Entry 7THJ (electron microscopy, 3.80 A resolution); this record covers chains B and G of the 8 polymer chains in the assembly.

# Chain B
Protein: Replication factor C subunit 4
From: Saccharomyces cerevisiae
Reference sequence: P40339 (RFC4_YEAST); residues 1-323 here = UniProt positions 1-323
Chain sequence (323 residues; numbered 1 to 323; the number before each row is that of its first residue):
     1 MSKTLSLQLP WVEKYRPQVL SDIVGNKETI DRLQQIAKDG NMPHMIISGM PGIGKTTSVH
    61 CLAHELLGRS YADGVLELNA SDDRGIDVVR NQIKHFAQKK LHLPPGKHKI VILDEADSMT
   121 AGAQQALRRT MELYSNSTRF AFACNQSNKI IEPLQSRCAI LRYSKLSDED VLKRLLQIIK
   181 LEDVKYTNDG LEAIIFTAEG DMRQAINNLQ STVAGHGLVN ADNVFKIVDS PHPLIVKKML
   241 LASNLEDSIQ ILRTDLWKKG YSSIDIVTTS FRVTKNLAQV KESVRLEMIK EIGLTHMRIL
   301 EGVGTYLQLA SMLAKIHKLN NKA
Unresolved in the structure: 1-7, 323
Curated features (UniProtKB/Swiss-Prot):
  - binding site (ATP): Val12, Val24, Gly49 to Thr57, Asn145, Arg203
Bound ions: Mg2+: Thr56 (together with ATP-gamma-S)
Residues lining bound ligands:
  - ATP-gamma-S (AGS; phosphothiophosphoric acid-adenylate ester), molecule 1: Val12, Tyr15, Arg16, Pro17, Asp22, Ile23, Val24, Gly25, Pro51, Gly52, Ile53, Gly54, Lys55, Thr56, Thr57, Asn145, Leu166, Arg174, Met202, Arg203, Ile206
  - ATP-gamma-S (AGS), molecule 2: Arg128, Glu132, Pro153, Arg157

# Chain G
Protein: Proliferating cell nuclear antigen
From: Saccharomyces cerevisiae
Reference sequence: P15873 (PCNA_YEAST); numbering as in UniProt (aligned over 1-258)
Chain sequence (264 residues; each row starts with the number of its first residue; numbers below 1 keep their minus sign (Gly-5 is residue -5)):
    -5 GPHMASMLEA KFEEASLFKR IIDGFKDCVQ LVNFQCKEDG IIAQAVDDSR VLLVSLEIGV
    55 EAFQEYRCDH PVTLGMDLTS LSKILRCGNN TDTLTLIADN TPDSIILLFE DTKKDRIAEY
   115 SLKLMDIDAD FLKIEELQYD STLSLPSSEF SKIVRDLSQL SDSINIMITK ETIKFVADGD
   175 IGSGSVIIKP FVDMEHPETS IKLEMDQPVD LTFGAKYLLD IIKGSSLSDR VGIRLSSEAP
   235 ALFQFDLKSG FLQFFLAPKF NDEE
Unresolved in the structure: -5 to -2, 256-258
Differences from the reference sequence: expression tag (-5 to 0)
Curated features (UniProtKB/Swiss-Prot):
  - DNA-binding region: Arg61 to Arg80
  - cross-link (Glycyl lysine isopeptide (Lys-Gly)): Lys127 (interchain with G-Cter in SUMO), Lys164 (interchain with G-Cter in SUMO)

# How chain B and chain G interact
Residue-residue contacts (11; chain B residue first):
  His95(B) with Met119(G)
  Gln98(B) with Leu25(G); Met119(G); Asp120(G), hydrogen bond (backbone-backbone)
  Lys99(B) with Lys117(G); Leu118(G)
  Lys100(B) with Leu118(G), hydrogen bond (backbone-backbone); Asp120(G)
  Leu101(B) with Asp97(G)
  His102(B) with Thr95(G), hydrogen bond (side chain-backbone); Asp97(G), salt bridge
Also at the interface, not in a pair above, chain G (8 interface residues in all): Pro96

# Overview
6 residues of chain B and 8 residues of chain G are in contact; the contacts include 3 hydrogen bonds and 1
salt bridge. Polar contacts include His102(B)-Asp97(G), His102(B)-Thr95(G) and Gln98(B)-Asp120(G). Bound to
chain B: ATP-gamma-S. From UniProt: 13 ATP-binding residues on chain B.
Here chain B is Replication factor C subunit 4 and chain G is Proliferating cell nuclear antigen, both from
Saccharomyces cerevisiae. Entry 7THJ (Structure of the yeast clamp loader (Replication Factor C RFC) bound to
the sliding clamp (Proliferating ...) was determined by electron microscopy, deposited together with 7THV,
7TI8, 7TIB, 7TIC, 7TID and 7TKU.
